9M3U - chain A; structure by X-ray diffraction, 1.92 A resolution.

Chain A:
Molecule: [Pyruvate dehydrogenase (acetyl-transferring)] kinase isozyme 2, mitochondrial
From: Homo sapiens
Notes: EC 2.7.11.2
Reference sequence: Q15119 (PDK2_HUMAN); residues 17-378 here = UniProt positions 17-378
Sequence (362 residues; numbered 17 to 378; the number before each row is that of its first residue):
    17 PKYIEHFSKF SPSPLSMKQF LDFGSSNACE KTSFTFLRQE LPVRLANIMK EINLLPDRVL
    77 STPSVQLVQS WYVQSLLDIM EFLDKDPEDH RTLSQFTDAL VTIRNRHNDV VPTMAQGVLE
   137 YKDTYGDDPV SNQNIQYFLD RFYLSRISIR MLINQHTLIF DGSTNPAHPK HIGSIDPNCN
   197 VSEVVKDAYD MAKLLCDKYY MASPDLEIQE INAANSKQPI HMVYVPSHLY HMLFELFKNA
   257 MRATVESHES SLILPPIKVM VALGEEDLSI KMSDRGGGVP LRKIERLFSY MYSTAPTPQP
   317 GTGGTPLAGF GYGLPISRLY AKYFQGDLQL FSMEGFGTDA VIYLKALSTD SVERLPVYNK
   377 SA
Not modelled in the structure: 179-182, 313-320
Ligand contacts:
  - A1EQJ (2-cyano-N-[(3R)-1-[(3S)-3-ethyl-7-(ethylamino)-5-fluoranyl-2-oxidanylidene-1H-indol-3-yl]piperidin-3-yl]-2-azaspiro[3.3]heptane-6-carboxamide): Leu252, Asn255, Ala256, Arg258, Ala259, Met288, Ser289, Asp290, Gly292, Gly294, Val295, Ile300, Leu303, Tyr308, Ala324, Gly325, Phe326, Leu330, Leu346, Thr354, Ala356
  - TF3 (N-(2-aminoethyl)-2-{3-chloro-4-[(4-isopropylbenzyl)oxy]phenyl} acetamide): Leu71, Pro72, Arg74, Val75, Val81, Met130, Gly133, Val134, Tyr137, Ser147, Asn150, Ile151, Phe154, Leu155
Curated features (UniProtKB/Swiss-Prot):
  - binding site (ATP): Glu251 to Arg258, Asp290, Ser309, Thr310, Gly325 to Leu330
  - modified residue: Tyr215 (Phosphotyrosine), Tyr216 (Phosphotyrosine), Lys376 (N6-succinyllysine)
  - natural variant: Gly342 (G342R: In a glioblastoma multiforme sample)

Summary:
Chain A binds compound TF3 and compound A1EQJ. Curated annotation (UniProt) lists 17 ATP-binding residues.
Chain A is [Pyruvate dehydrogenase (acetyl-transferring)] kinase isozyme 2, mitochondrial (Homo sapiens); the
structure, Crystal structure of human pyruvate dehydrogenase kinase isoform 2 in complex with ATP competitive
inhibitor 24, was determined by X-ray diffraction, deposited together with 9M3R, 9M3O and 9M3P.
